Entry 1X8H (X-ray diffraction, 1.60 A resolution); this record covers chain A.

Chain A:
Name: Beta-lactamase
Organism: Aeromonas hydrophila
Notes: EC 3.5.2.6
UniProtKB: P26918 (BLAB_AERHY); the author numbering skips numbers that UniProt does not, so the offset changes along the chain: 41-60 = UniProt 28-47; 67-100 = UniProt 48-81; 102-106 = UniProt 82-86; 108-131 = UniProt 87-110; 5 more segments
Chain sequence (228 residues; each row starts with the number of its first residue; note: 40 numbers in that range are skipped by the numbering (no residue carries them; nothing is unmodelled there)):
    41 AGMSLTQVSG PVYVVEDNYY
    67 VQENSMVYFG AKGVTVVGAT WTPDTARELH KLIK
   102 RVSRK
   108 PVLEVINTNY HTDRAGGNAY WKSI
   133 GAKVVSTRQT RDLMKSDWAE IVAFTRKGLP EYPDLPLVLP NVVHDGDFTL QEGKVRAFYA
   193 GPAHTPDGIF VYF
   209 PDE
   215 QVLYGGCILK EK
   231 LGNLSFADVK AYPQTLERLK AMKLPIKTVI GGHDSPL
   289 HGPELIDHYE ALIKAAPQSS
Sequence notes: engineered mutation Gly220 (Asn192 in P26918); cloning artifact (308)
Metal / ion sites: Zn2+: Asp120, Arg121, Cys221, His263 (together with carbonate ion)
Ligand contacts: carbonate ion (CO3): Asp120, His196, Cys221, Lys224, His263
Curated features (UniProtKB/Swiss-Prot):
  - binding site (Zn(2+)): Asp120, Cys221, His263
  - binding site (substrate): Thr157, His196, Lys224, Asn233
Reported in the primary citation:
  - Zn2+ coordination: Asp120, Cys221, His263
  - contacts within the chain: Glu69-Arg121 (hydrogen bond), Arg121-Tyr218 (hydrogen bond), Val203-Tyr218 (hydrogen bond)
  - conformationally variable residues (loop rearrangement): Tyr218 to Gly220
  - binding site for carbonate ion: His118, His196, Lys224
  - catalytic residues: His118, His196 (proposed by the authors, not directly observed)
  - specificity-determining residues: Phe156, Phe236 (proposed by the authors, not directly observed)

Summary:
Ligands of chain A: carbonate ion. Asp120, Arg121, Cys221 and His263 coordinate Zn2+. UniProt lists 3
Zn2+-binding residues and 4 substrate-binding residues. From the paper: catalytic residues His118 and His196;
a binding site for carbonate ion at His118, His196 and Lys224.
Chain A is Beta-lactamase (Aeromonas hydrophila); the structure, The Mono-Zinc Carbapenemase CphA (N220G
mutant) Shows a Zn(II)- NH2 ARG Coordination, was determined by X-ray diffraction, deposited together with
1X8G and 1X8I.
